PDB entry 8Q7O | X-ray diffraction, 1.76 A resolution | chains C and D of the 4 polymer chains in the assembly

# Chain C (and D)
Protein: Frizzled-3
Organism: Homo sapiens
Notes: chain D of this document is another copy of the same molecule, construct and numbering; everything in this record applies to it too
UniProtKB: Q9NPG1 (FZD3_HUMAN); residue numbers follow UniProt; this construct covers 26-138
Amino-acid sequence (124 residues; row label = number of the first residue in the row):
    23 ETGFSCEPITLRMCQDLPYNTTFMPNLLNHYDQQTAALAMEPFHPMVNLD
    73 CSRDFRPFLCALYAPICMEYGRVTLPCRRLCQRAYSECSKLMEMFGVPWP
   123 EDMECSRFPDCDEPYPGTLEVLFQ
Disordered / not traced: 23-24 (chain D: fully traced)
Construct notes: expression tag (23-25, 139-146)
Disulfides: Cys28-Cys89, Cys36-Cys82, Cys73-Cys110, Cys99-Cys133, Cys103-Cys127
Covalently attached groups: N-acetylglucosamine (NAG) linked to Asn42
Swiss-Prot annotation at these positions:
  - glycosylation: Asn42 (N-linked (GlcNAc...) asparagine)
Reported in the primary citation:
  - specificity-determining residues: Lys112, Met116 (by similarity / conservation)
  - conformationally variable residues (helix shift): Phe117

# Interface between chain C and chain D
Residue-residue contacts (25):
  Asn48(C) with Asp124(D)
  Leu49(C) with Ala61(D); Leu84(D); Tyr85(D); Asp124(D), hydrogen bond (backbone-side chain); Met125(D), hydrophobic
  Leu50(C) with Thr57(D); Ala58(D), hydrophobic
  Tyr53(C) with Thr57(D); Leu60(D); Ala61(D), hydrophobic
  Asp54(C) with Tyr53(D), hydrogen bond; Thr57(D)
  Gln56(C) with Leu60(D)
  Thr57(C) with Tyr53(D), hydrogen bond; Thr57(D), hydrogen bond; Leu60(D)
  Ala58(C) with Tyr53(D)
  Tyr85(C) with Tyr53(D)
  Val95(C) with Leu50(D), hydrophobic
  Leu97(C) with Leu49(D), hydrophobic
  Asp124(C) with Leu49(D)
  Arg129(C) with Asn48(D), hydrogen bond (side chain-backbone); Leu49(D)
  Phe130(C) with Leu49(D), hydrophobic
Also at the interface, not in a pair above, chain C (15 interface residues in all): Leu84
Also at the interface, not in a pair above, chain D (16 interface residues in all): Phe26, Pro47, Gln56, Pro64

# Summary
15 residues of chain C and 16 residues of chain D are in contact; the contacts include 5 hydrogen bonds. Among
the polar pairs are Leu49(C)-Asp124(D), Asp54(C)-Tyr53(D) and Thr57(C)-Tyr53(D). N-acetylglucosamine is
covalently linked to Asn42(C). From the paper: specificity determinants Lys112(C) and Met116(C);
conformational variability at Phe117(C).
Both chains are Frizzled-3 (Homo sapiens). Entry 8Q7O (Crystal structure of the FZD3 cysteine-rich domain in
complex with a nanobody (14478)) was determined by X-ray diffraction (same publication as 8QW4).
